4Q0I - chain A; structure by X-ray diffraction, 1.74 A resolution.

Chain A:
Name: Bacteriophytochrome
From: Deinococcus radiodurans R1
Notes: EC 2.7.13.3; fragment: pas-gaf
Reference sequence: Q9RZA4 (BPHY_DEIRA); numbering as in UniProt (aligned over 1-321)
Sequence (342 residues; row label = number of the first residue in the row; numbers below 1 keep their minus sign (Met-14 is residue -14)):
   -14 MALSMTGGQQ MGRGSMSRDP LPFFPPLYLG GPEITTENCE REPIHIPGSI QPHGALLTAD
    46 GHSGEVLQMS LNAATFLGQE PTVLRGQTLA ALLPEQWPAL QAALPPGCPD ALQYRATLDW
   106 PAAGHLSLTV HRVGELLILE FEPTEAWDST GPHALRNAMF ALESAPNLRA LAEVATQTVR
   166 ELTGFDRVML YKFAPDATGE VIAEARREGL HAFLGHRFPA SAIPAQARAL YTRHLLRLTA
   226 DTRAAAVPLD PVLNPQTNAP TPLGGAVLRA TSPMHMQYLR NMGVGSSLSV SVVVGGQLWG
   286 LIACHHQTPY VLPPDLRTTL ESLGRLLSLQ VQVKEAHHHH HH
Unresolved in the structure: -14 to 3, 131-136, 325-327
Differences from the reference sequence: expression tag (-14 to 0, 322-327); engineered mutation Ala207 (Asp in Q9RZA4), Ser307 (Tyr in Q9RZA4)
UniProt features mapped onto this chain:
  - binding site (a tetrapyrrole): Cys24
  - mutagenesis: Met259 (M259A: Binds PCB (in vitro), but difference spectrum is altered; M259C: Binds PCB (in vitro), but difference spectrum is altered), His260 (H260A: 100-fold reduction of chromophore-binding activity), Cys289 (C289A: Binds PCB (in vitro), but has aberrant spectral properties)
Glycans and other covalent adducts: 2(R),3(E)- phytochromobilin (LBV) linked to Cys24
Ligand contacts: 2(R),3(E)- phytochromobilin (LBV; 3-[2-[(Z)-[3-(2-carboxyethyl)-5-[(Z)-(4-ethenyl-3-methyl-5-oxidanylidene-pyrrol-2-ylidene)methyl]-4-methyl-pyrrol-1-ium -2-ylidene]methyl]-5-[(Z)-[(3E)-3-ethylidene-4-methyl-5-oxidanylidene-pyrrolidin-2-ylidene]methyl]-4-methyl-1H-pyrrol-3- yl]propanoic acid): Thr20, Thr21, Glu27, Ile29, Met174, Tyr176, Phe198, Phe203, Ser206, Ala207, Ile208, Pro209, Ala212, Tyr216, Arg222, Arg254, Thr256, Ser257, His260, Tyr263, Leu264, Met267, Ser272, Leu273, Ser274, Leu286, Ala288, His290
What the authors report for this chain:
  - binding site for 2(R),3(E)- phytochromobilin: Cys24
  - conformationally variable residues: Tyr263
  - mutagenesis - D207A: unchanged binding to 2(R),3(E)- phytochromobilin
  - mutagenesis - D207A: increased binding to PPIX
  - mutagenesis - R202P: decreased stability

Overview:
Covalently linked 2(R),3(E)- phytochromobilin: at Cys24. From UniProt: tetrapyrrole-binding residue Cys24 and
3 mutagenesis sites. From the paper: a binding site for 2(R),3(E)- phytochromobilin at Cys24; D207A increases
binding to PPIX.
Chain A is Bacteriophytochrome (Deinococcus radiodurans R1); the structure, Deinococcus radiodurans BphP
PAS-GAF D207A mutant, was determined by X-ray diffraction together with 4Q0H and 4Q0J from the same study.
